PDB entry 8BQL | X-ray diffraction, 1.91 A resolution | chains A and B

# Chain A
Name: Formate dehydrogenase, alpha subunit, selenocysteine-containing
Organism: Desulfovibrio vulgaris str. Hildenborough
Reference sequence: Q72EJ1 (Q72EJ1_DESVH); residue numbers follow UniProt; this construct covers 36-1005
Chain sequence (1013 residues; each row starts with the number of its first residue):
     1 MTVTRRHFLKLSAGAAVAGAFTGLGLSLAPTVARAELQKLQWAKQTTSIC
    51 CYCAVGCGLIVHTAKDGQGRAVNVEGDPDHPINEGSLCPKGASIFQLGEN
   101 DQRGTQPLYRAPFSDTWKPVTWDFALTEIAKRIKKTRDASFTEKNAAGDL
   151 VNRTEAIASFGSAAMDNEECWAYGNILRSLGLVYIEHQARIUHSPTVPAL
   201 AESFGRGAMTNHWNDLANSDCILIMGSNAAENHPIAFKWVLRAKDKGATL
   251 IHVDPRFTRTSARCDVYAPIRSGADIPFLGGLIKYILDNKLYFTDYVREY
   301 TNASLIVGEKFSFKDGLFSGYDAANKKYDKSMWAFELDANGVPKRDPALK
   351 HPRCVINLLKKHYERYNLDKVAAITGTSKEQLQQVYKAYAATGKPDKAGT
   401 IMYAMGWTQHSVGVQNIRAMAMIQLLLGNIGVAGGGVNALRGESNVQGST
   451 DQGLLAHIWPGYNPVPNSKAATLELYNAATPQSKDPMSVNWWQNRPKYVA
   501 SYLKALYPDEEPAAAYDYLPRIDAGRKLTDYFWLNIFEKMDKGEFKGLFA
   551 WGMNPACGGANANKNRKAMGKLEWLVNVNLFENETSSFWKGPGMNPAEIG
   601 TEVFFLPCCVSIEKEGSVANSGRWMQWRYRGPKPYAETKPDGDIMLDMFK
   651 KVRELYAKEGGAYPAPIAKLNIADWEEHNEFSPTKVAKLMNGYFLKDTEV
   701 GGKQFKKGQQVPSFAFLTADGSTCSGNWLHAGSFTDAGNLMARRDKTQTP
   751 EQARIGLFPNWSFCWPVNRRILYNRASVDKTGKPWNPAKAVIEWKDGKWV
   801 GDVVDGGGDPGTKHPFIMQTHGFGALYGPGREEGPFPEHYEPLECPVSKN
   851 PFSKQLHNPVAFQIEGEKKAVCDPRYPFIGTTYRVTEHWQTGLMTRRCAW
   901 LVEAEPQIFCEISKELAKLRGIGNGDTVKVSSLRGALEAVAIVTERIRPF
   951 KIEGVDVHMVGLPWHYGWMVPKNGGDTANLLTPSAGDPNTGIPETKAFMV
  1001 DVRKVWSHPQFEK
Disordered / not traced: 1-35, 862-868, 1010-1013
Disulfides: Cys845-Cys872
Modified / non-standard residues: Sec192 (selenocysteine)
Sequence notes: initiating methionine (1); expression tag (2-35, 1006-1013)
Bound ions: 4Fe-4S cluster Fe: Cys50, Cys53, Cys57, Cys88
Ligand contacts:
  - hydrosulfuric acid (H2S): Gln188, Sec192, His193, Gly442, Glu443, Val446
  - molybdopterin guanosine dinucleotide (MGD; 2-amino-5,6-dimercapto-7-methyl-3,7,8a,9-tetrahydro-8-oxa-1,3,9,10-tetraaza-anthracen-4-one guanosine dinucleotide), molecule 1: Cys53, Lys90, Sec192, His193, Met225, Gly226, Ser227, Asn228, Glu231, Asn232, His233, Val253, Asp254, Pro255, Arg256, Thr258, Ile270, Ser272, Gly273, Asp275, Ala404, Met405, Gly406, Trp407, Gly442, Glu443, Thr882, Tyr883, Arg884, Val885, Thr886, His888, Trp889, Gln890, Trp964, His965, Lys996
  - molybdopterin guanosine dinucleotide (MGD), molecule 2: Ala164, Met165, Gln188, Ile191, Sec192, Met405, Glu443, Trp551, Gly552, Met553, Asn554, Pro555, Gly558, Val578, Asn579, Leu580, Cys608, Cys609, Lys614, Asp641, Thr882, Arg884, Trp889, Gln890, Thr891, Gly892, Leu893, Met894, Trp964, Asn979, Thr982, Thr995, Lys996
  - 4Fe-4S cluster (SF4): Cys50, Tyr52, Cys53, Val55, Gly56, Cys57, Leu87, Cys88, Lys90, Gly91, His233, Pro234, Ile235
From the paper describing this entry:
  - conformationally variable residues (side-chain flip): Sec192, His193
  - catalytic residues: His193, Arg441 (proposed by the authors, not directly observed)

# Chain B
Name: Formate dehydrogenase, beta subunit, putative
Organism: Desulfovibrio vulgaris str. Hildenborough
Reference sequence: Q72EJ0 (Q72EJ0_DESVH); residue numbers follow UniProt; this construct covers 2-215
Chain sequence (236 residues; numbered 1 to 236; the number before each row is that of its first residue):
     1 MGKMFFVDLSRCTACRGCQIACKQWKNLPAEETRNTGSHQNPPDLSYVTL
    51 KTVRFTEKSRKGPGIDWLFFPEQCRHCVEPPCKGQADVDLEGAVVKDETT
   101 GAVLFTELTAKVDGESVRSACPYDIPRIDPVTKRLSKCDMCNDRVQNGLL
   151 PACVKTCPTGTMNFGDEQEMLALAEKRLAEVKKTYPGAVLGDPNDVRVVY
   201 LFTRDPKDFYEHAVADLAPSMMTRQQLFARLFRPRA
Disordered / not traced: 1, 216-236
Sequence notes: initiating methionine (1); expression tag (216-236)
Bound ions: 4Fe-4S cluster Fe site 1: Cys12, Cys15, Cys18, Cys157; 4Fe-4S cluster Fe site 2: Cys22, Cys138, Cys141, Cys153; 4Fe-4S cluster Fe site 3: Cys74, Cys77, Cys82, Cys121
Ligand contacts:
  - 4Fe-4S cluster (SF4), molecule 1: Phe5, Cys22, Lys26, Leu50, Lys51, Gln73, Cys138, Asp139, Met140, Cys141, Pro151, Ala152, Cys153
  - 4Fe-4S cluster (SF4), molecule 2: Cys12, Thr13, Ala14, Cys15, Arg16, Gly17, Cys18, Val53, Pro71, Thr156, Cys157, Pro158, Thr159, Thr161, Met162
  - 4Fe-4S cluster (SF4), molecule 3: Cys74, Arg75, His76, Cys77, Pro80, Pro81, Cys82, Val103, Phe105, Cys121, Pro122, Tyr123, Ile125, Pro126, Lys137

# Interface between chain A and chain B
Pairs across the interface (107):
  Glu36(A) with Asn147(B), hydrogen bond (backbone-side chain)
  Leu37(A) with Asp143(B); Arg144(B); Asn147(B); Leu149(B), hydrophobic
  Lys39(A) with Gln24(B), hydrogen bond (side chain-backbone); Trp25(B), hydrogen bond (side chain-backbone); Asn27(B), hydrogen bond
  Leu40(A) with Trp25(B), hydrophobic
  Ile60(A) with Lys155(B)
  Asn73(A) with Gln24(B), hydrogen bond; Trp25(B)
  Val74(A) with Gln24(B), hydrogen bond (backbone-side chain)
  Glu75(A) with Trp25(B); Arg144(B), salt bridge; Lys155(B), salt bridge
  Gly76(A) with Lys155(B), hydrogen bond (backbone-side chain)
  Pro78(A) with Lys155(B)
  Gly85(A) with Lys155(B)
  Ser86(A) with Lys155(B), hydrogen bond (backbone-backbone); Thr156(B); Cys157(B), hydrogen bond (side chain-backbone); Pro158(B)
  Leu87(A) with Gly17(B); Thr156(B), hydrogen bond (backbone-side chain)
  Cys88(A) with Gly17(B)
  Pro89(A) with Cys15(B); Arg16(B); Gly17(B); Ile20(B)
  Ala92(A) with Ile20(B), hydrophobic; Gln24(B)
  Ser93(A) with Ile20(B)
  Phe95(A) with Gln24(B); Asn27(B)
  Ala230(A) with Thr13(B)
  Ile235(A) with Pro158(B), hydrophobic
  Phe237(A) with Thr13(B)
  Lys238(A) with Pro158(B)
  Leu241(A) with Arg11(B); Thr159(B)
  Asp245(A) with Arg11(B), salt bridge
  Phe257(A) with Arg60(B); Gly64(B); Ile65(B)
  Thr258(A) with Trp67(B)
  Arg259(A) with Thr13(B); Ala14(B), hydrogen bond (side chain-backbone); His39(B); Trp67(B)
  Ala262(A) with Phe69(B), hydrophobic; Tyr185(B)
  Arg263(A) with Leu9(B); Ser10(B), hydrogen bond (side chain-backbone); Arg11(B); Cys12(B), hydrogen bond (side chain-backbone); Thr13(B); Phe69(B); Tyr185(B), hydrogen bond
  Tyr267(A) with Pro63(B), hydrophobic
  Pro269(A) with Pro63(B)
  Val885(A) with His39(B)
  Thr886(A) with Cys15(B)
  Glu887(A) with Cys15(B); Arg16(B), salt bridge
  Ala899(A) with Ala30(B)
  Trp900(A) with Ile20(B), hydrophobic; Lys23(B); Gln24(B); Leu28(B), hydrogen bond (side chain-backbone)
  Leu901(A) with Ile20(B), hydrophobic
  Val902(A) with Thr33(B)
  Glu903(A) with Lys23(B), salt bridge; Ala30(B); Glu31(B), hydrogen bond (side chain-backbone); Thr33(B), hydrogen bond (backbone-side chain); Asn41(B); Pro42(B); Thr49(B)
  Ala904(A) with Arg16(B), hydrogen bond (backbone-side chain); His39(B); Asn41(B)
  Glu905(A) with Arg16(B), salt bridge; His39(B), salt bridge
  Pro906(A) with Thr33(B); Arg34(B); Asn35(B); Asn41(B)
  Gln907(A) with Arg34(B); Asn35(B), hydrogen bond (side chain-backbone)
  Phe909(A) with His39(B)
  Glu911(A) with His39(B), salt bridge
  Asn924(A) with Gly37(B), hydrogen bond (side chain-backbone)
  Gly925(A) with Thr36(B); Gly37(B)
  Val940(A) with Asn35(B); Gly37(B)
  Ala941(A) with Gly37(B)
  Ile942(A) with Asn35(B); Gly37(B)
  Thr944(A) with Glu57(B), hydrogen bond
  Glu945(A) with Ser59(B), hydrogen bond; Ile65(B)
  Arg946(A) with His39(B); Glu57(B), salt bridge; Ile65(B); Trp67(B)
Other interface residues (no listed pair), chain A (56 interface residues in all): Pro234, Arg242, Gln381
Other interface residues (no listed pair), chain B (49 interface residues in all): Gln19, Ala21, Pro29, Ser38, Phe55

# Summary
The interface between chain A and chain B involves 56 residues on one side and 49 on the other, with 22
hydrogen bonds and 9 salt bridges. Polar pairs include Glu75(A)-Arg144(B), Glu75(A)-Lys155(B) and
Asp245(A)-Arg11(B). The paper reports catalytic residues His193(A) and Arg441(A); conformational variability
at Sec192(A) and His193(A).
Here chain A is Formate dehydrogenase, alpha subunit, selenocysteine-containing and chain B is Formate
dehydrogenase, beta subunit, putative, both from Desulfovibrio vulgaris str. Hildenborough. Entry 8BQL
(W-formate dehydrogenase from Desulfovibrio vulgaris - Co-crystallized with Formate and Reoxidized by exposure
to air for ...) was determined by X-ray diffraction together with 8BQG, 8BQH, 8BQI, 8BQJ and 8BQK from the
same study.
